PDB entry 8UH7 | X-ray diffraction, 2.63 A resolution | chains C and D of the 10 polymer chains in the assembly

[Chain C (and D)]
Protein: Sliding-clamp-loader large subunit
Notes: chain D of this document is another copy of the same molecule, construct and numbering; everything in this record applies to it too
Reference sequence: P04526 (LOADL_BPT4); numbering as in UniProt (aligned over 1-319)
Sequence (324 residues; each row starts with the number of its first residue; numbers below 1 keep their minus sign (Gly-4 is residue -4)):
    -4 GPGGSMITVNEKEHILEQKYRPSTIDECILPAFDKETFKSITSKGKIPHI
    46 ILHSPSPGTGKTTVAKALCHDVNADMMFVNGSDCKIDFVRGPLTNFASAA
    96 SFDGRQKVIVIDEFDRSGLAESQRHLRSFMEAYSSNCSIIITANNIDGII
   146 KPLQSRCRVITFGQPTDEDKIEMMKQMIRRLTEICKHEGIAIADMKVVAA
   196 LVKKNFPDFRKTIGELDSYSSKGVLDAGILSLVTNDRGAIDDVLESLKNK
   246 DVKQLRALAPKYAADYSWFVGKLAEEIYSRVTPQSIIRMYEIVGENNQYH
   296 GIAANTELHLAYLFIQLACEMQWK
Disordered / not traced: -4 to -1 (chain D: -4 to 0)
Sequence notes: expression tag (-4 to 0)
Curated features (UniProtKB/Swiss-Prot):
  - binding site (ATP): Glu12 to Tyr15, Ile24, Gly53 to Thr58, Arg205

[Interface between chain C and chain D]
Residue-residue contacts - 94 pairs, chain C then chain D:
  Lys7(C) - Ser130(D)
  Glu8(C) - Ser129(D)  hydrogen bond
  Glu8(C) - Ser130(D)  hydrogen bond (side chain-backbone)
  His9(C) - Lys41(D)
  His9(C) - Ile42(D)
  His9(C) - Gln101(D)
  His9(C) - Ser129(D)
  His9(C) - Ser130(D)
  His9(C) - Ser133(D)
  Ile10(C) - His44(D)
  Ile10(C) - Arg153(D)
  Glu12(C) - Arg153(D)  salt bridge
  Gln13(C) - Glu126(D)  hydrogen bond (side chain-backbone)
  Gln13(C) - Ser129(D)  hydrogen bond
  Arg16(C) - Glu126(D)  salt bridge
  Pro50(C) - Lys146(D)
  Pro52(C) - Lys146(D)
  Pro52(C) - Pro147(D)
  Pro52(C) - Ser150(D)
  Asn75(C) - His120(D)
  Asn75(C) - Ser123(D)
  Ser77(C) - Ile81(D)
  Ser77(C) - Arg85(D)  hydrogen bond (backbone-side chain)
  Ser77(C) - His120(D)  hydrogen bond
  Asp78(C) - Arg85(D)  salt bridge
  Asp78(C) - His120(D)  salt bridge
  Lys80(C) - Arg85(D)
  Asp107(C) - Ser123(D)  hydrogen bond
  Glu108(C) - Arg122(D)  salt bridge
  Glu108(C) - Ser123(D)
  Glu108(C) - Arg151(D)  salt bridge
  Asp110(C) - Arg122(D)  salt bridge
  Arg111(C) - Ile81(D)
  Arg111(C) - Arg85(D)
  Arg111(C) - Glu116(D)  salt bridge
  Ser112(C) - Glu116(D)  hydrogen bond
  Gly113(C) - Glu116(D)
  Asn139(C) - Arg122(D)  hydrogen bond
  Asn139(C) - Pro147(D)
  Asp203(C) - Ser150(D)  hydrogen bond
  Arg205(C) - Glu126(D)  salt bridge
  Arg205(C) - Ser150(D)  hydrogen bond
  Arg205(C) - Arg151(D)
  Lys206(C) - Gln149(D)  hydrogen bond (side chain-backbone)
  Lys206(C) - Ser150(D)
  Lys206(C) - Cys152(D)  hydrogen bond (side chain-backbone)
  Lys206(C) - Val154(D)
  Gly209(C) - Arg153(D)
  Asp212(C) - Lys39(D)  salt bridge
  Asp212(C) - Arg153(D)  salt bridge
  Ser213(C) - Arg153(D)
  Ser216(C) - Thr32(D)  hydrogen bond
  Ser216(C) - Ser35(D)
  Lys217(C) - Glu31(D)
  Leu227(C) - Phe28(D)  hydrophobic
  Arg232(C) - Gln159(D)  hydrogen bond (side chain-backbone)
  Arg232(C) - Pro160(D)  hydrogen bond (side chain-backbone)
  Val247(C) - Tyr273(D)
  Lys248(C) - Tyr273(D)
  Arg251(C) - Ala269(D)  hydrogen bond (side chain-backbone)
  Arg251(C) - Glu270(D)
  Arg251(C) - Tyr273(D)
  Arg251(C) - Tyr285(D)  hydrogen bond
  Ala259(C) - Gln159(D)  hydrogen bond (backbone-side chain)
  Asp260(C) - Gln159(D)
  Glu290(C) - Gln293(D)  hydrogen bond
  Tyr294(C) - Gln293(D)
  Tyr294(C) - Tyr294(D)  hydrogen bond
  Ile297(C) - Gln293(D)
  Ile297(C) - Tyr294(D)
  Ile297(C) - His295(D)
  Ile297(C) - Gly296(D)  hydrogen bond (backbone-backbone)
  Ile297(C) - Ile297(D)  hydrophobic
  Ala298(C) - Asn292(D)
  Ala298(C) - Gln293(D)
  Ala299(C) - Tyr261(D)  hydrophobic
  Ala299(C) - Ser262(D)  hydrogen bond (backbone-side chain)
  Ala299(C) - Asn292(D)  hydrogen bond (backbone-backbone)
  Ala299(C) - His295(D)
  Asn300(C) - Ser262(D)  hydrogen bond (side chain-backbone)
  Asn300(C) - Val265(D)
  Asn300(C) - Gly266(D)
  Asn300(C) - Asn292(D)  hydrogen bond (backbone-side chain)
  Leu303(C) - Val265(D)  hydrophobic
  Leu303(C) - Ala269(D)  hydrophobic
  Leu303(C) - Val288(D)  hydrophobic
  Leu303(C) - Asn292(D)
  His304(C) - Gln293(D)
  Tyr307(C) - Tyr285(D)
  Tyr307(C) - Glu286(D)
  Tyr307(C) - Gly289(D)
  Tyr307(C) - Gln293(D)
  Ile310(C) - Tyr285(D)  hydrophobic
  Cys314(C) - Ile282(D)  hydrophobic
Also at the interface, not in a pair above, chain C (52 interface residues in all): Leu11, Ser51, Gly53, Tyr214, Ile224, Ala306
Also at the interface, not in a pair above, chain D (54 interface residues in all): Pro43, Arg119, Phe124, Met125, Thr161, Trp263, Glu290

[Overview]
52 residues of chain C face 54 of chain D across their interface, with 26 hydrogen bonds and 11 salt bridges.
Among the polar pairs are Glu12(C)-Arg153(D), Arg16(C)-Glu126(D) and Asp78(C)-Arg85(D). Curated annotation
(UniProt) lists 12 ATP-binding residues on chain C.
Chain C and chain D are both Sliding-clamp-loader large subunit; the structure, Structure of T4 Bacteriophage
clamp loader bound to the T4 clamp, primer-template DNA, and ATP analog, was determined by X-ray diffraction
(same publication as 8UK9, 8UNF and 8UNH).
